7VW3 - chains A and C of the 4 polymer chains in the assembly; structure by electron microscopy, 3.80 A resolution.

== Chain A ==
Molecule: CRISPR-associated endonuclease Cas9
From: Staphylococcus aureus
Notes: EC 3.1.-.-
UniProtKB: J7RUA5 (CAS9_STAAU); residues 2-1053 here = UniProt positions 2-1053
Sequence (1052 residues; each row starts with the number of its first residue):
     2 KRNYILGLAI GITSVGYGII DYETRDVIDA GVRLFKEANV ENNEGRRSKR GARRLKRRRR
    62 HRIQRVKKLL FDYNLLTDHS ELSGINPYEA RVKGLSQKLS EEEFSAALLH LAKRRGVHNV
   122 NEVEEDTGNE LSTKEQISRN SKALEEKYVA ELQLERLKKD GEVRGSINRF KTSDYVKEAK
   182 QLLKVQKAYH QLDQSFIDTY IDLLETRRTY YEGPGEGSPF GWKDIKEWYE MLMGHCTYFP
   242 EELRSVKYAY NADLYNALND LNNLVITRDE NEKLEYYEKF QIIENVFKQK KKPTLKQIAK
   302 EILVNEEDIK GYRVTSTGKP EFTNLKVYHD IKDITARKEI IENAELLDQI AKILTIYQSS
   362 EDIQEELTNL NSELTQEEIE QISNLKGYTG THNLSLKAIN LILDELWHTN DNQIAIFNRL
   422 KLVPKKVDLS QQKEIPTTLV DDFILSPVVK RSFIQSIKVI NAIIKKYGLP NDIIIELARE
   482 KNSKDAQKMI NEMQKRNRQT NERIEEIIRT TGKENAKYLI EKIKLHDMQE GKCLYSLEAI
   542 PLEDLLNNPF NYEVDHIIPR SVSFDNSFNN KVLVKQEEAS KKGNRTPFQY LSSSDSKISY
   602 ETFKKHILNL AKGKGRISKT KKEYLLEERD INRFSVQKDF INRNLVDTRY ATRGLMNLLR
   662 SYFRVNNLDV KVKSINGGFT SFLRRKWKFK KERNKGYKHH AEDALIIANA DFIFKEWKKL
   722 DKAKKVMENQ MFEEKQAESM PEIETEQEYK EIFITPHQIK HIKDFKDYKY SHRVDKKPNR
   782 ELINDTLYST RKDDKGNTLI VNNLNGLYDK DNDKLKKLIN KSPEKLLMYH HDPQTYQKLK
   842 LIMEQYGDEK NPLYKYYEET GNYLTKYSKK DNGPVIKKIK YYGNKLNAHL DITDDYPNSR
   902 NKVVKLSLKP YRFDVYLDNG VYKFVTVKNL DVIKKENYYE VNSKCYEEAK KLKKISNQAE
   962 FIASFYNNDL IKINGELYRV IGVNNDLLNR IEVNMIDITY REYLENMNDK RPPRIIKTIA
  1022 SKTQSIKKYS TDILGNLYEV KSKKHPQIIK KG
Construct notes: engineered mutation Ala-10 (Asp in J7RUA5), Ala-580 (Asn in J7RUA5)
Metal / ion sites: Mg2+ site 1 near Glu-477 (its only coordinating residue here); Mg2+ site 2 near Asp-556 (its only coordinating residue here)
Curated features (UniProtKB/Swiss-Prot):
  - region (PAM substrate-binding): Tyr-882 to Ala-889, Asn-985 to Glu-993
  - active site: His-557 (Proton acceptor for HNH nuclease domain)
  - binding site (Mg(2+)): Glu-477, Glu-481, His-701
  - binding site (RNA): Tyr-789
  - mutagenesis: Glu-477 (E477A: Target DNA not cleaved), His-557 (H557A: Target DNA not cleaved), His-701 (H701A: Target DNA not cleaved), Asp-704 (D704A: Target DNA not cleaved), Thr-787 (T787A: 60% target DNA cleaved), Asn-985 (N985A: 40% target DNA cleaved), Asn-986 (N986A: 75% target DNA cleaved), Arg-991 (R991A: 20% target DNA cleaved), Glu-993 (E993A: 50% target DNA cleaved), Arg-1015 (R1015A: 5% target DNA cleaved)
Reported in the primary citation:
  - catalytic residues: His-557 (citing earlier work)
  - conformationally variable residues (domain motion): His-557
  - contacts within the chain: Glu-131/Ser-581, Arg-586/Asp-812, Ser-595/Lys-811
  - binding site for Target DNA strand (chain C): Lys-1023
  - mutagenesis - K811A, D812A: increased catalytic activity
  - mutagenesis - E131A: decreased catalytic activity

== Chain C ==
Molecule: Target DNA strand
Sequence (40 nucleotides; numbered 4 to 43; the number before each row is that of its first residue):
     4 AGAGTACTAA AACATTCAAC ATGAACGACT GGAGCGGTAC

== Interface between chain A and chain C ==
Contacting residue pairs - 54 pairs, chain A then chain C:
  Asn-120(A) / DA27(C)  sugar contact
  Asn-120(A) / DA28(C)  sugar contact
  Ser-133(A) / DG26(C)  hydrogen bond to the phosphate
  Ser-133(A) / DA27(C)  phosphate contact
  Thr-134(A) / DG26(C)  sugar contact
  Lys-135(A) / DA27(C)  phosphate contact
  Lys-135(A) / DA28(C)  salt bridge to the phosphate
  Tyr-211(A) / DA28(C)  base contact
  Tyr-211(A) / DC29(C)  hydrogen bond to the phosphate
  Tyr-211(A) / DG30(C)  hydrogen bond to the phosphate
  Leu-233(A) / DG30(C)  base contact
  Leu-233(A) / DA31(C)  sugar contact
  Leu-233(A) / DC32(C)  sugar contact
  Met-234(A) / DA31(C)  phosphate contact
  Met-234(A) / DC32(C)  sugar contact
  Gly-235(A) / DC32(C)  sugar contact
  Arg-245(A) / DT33(C)  salt bridge to the phosphate
  Gln-359(A) / DG30(C)  sugar contact
  Gly-391(A) / DA31(C)  hydrogen bond to the phosphate
  Thr-392(A) / DC32(C)  hydrogen bond to the phosphate
  Asn-413(A) / DG40(C)  sugar contact
  Asn-413(A) / DT41(C)  sugar contact
  Gln-414(A) / DG40(C)  hydrogen bond to the base
  Ile-415(A) / DT41(C)  base contact
  Ala-416(A) / DT41(C)  phosphate contact
  Ala-416(A) / DA42(C)  sugar contact
  Asn-419(A) / DA42(C)  hydrogen bond to the sugar
  Asn-419(A) / DC43(C)  phosphate contact
  Arg-420(A) / DA42(C)  hydrogen bond to the phosphate
  Arg-420(A) / DC43(C)  salt bridge to the phosphate
  Lys-422(A) / DC43(C)  salt bridge to the phosphate
  Glu-515(A) / DG37(C)  sugar contact
  Lys-518(A) / DG35(C)  sugar contact
  Lys-518(A) / DA36(C)  sugar contact
  Tyr-519(A) / DA36(C)  hydrogen bond to the base
  Tyr-519(A) / DG37(C)  sugar contact
  Phe-635(A) / DA22(C)  base contact
  Tyr-651(A) / DT33(C)  phosphate contact
  Tyr-651(A) / DG34(C)  sugar contact
  Asn-785(A) / DA22(C)  phosphate contact
  Asn-785(A) / DC23(C)  phosphate contact
  Asp-786(A) / DC23(C)  hydrogen bond to the phosphate
  Thr-787(A) / DA22(C)  sugar contact
  Thr-787(A) / DC23(C)  hydrogen bond to the phosphate
  Tyr-789(A) / DA21(C)  hydrogen bond to the phosphate
  Asn-803(A) / DA21(C)  hydrogen bond to the phosphate
  Lys-818(A) / DC20(C)  phosphate contact
  Tyr-882(A) / DA21(C)  phosphate contact
  Arg-991(A) / DC16(C)  base contact
  Arg-991(A) / DA17(C)  base contact
  Arg-1012(A) / DA17(C)  salt bridge to the phosphate
  Pro-1013(A) / DT18(C)  phosphate contact
  Thr-1019(A) / DA15(C)  phosphate contact
  Lys-1023(A) / DA15(C)  salt bridge to the phosphate
Also at the interface, not in a pair above, chain A (38 interface residues in all): Tyr-313, Thr-390
Also at the interface, not in a pair above, chain C (25 interface residues in all): DG39

== Summary ==
The interface between chain A and chain C involves 38 residues on one side and 25 on the other; the contacts
include 13 hydrogen bonds and 6 salt bridges. Polar pairs include Gln-414(A)/DG40(C), Tyr-519(A)/DA36(C) and
Asn-419(A)/DA42(C). From the paper: the catalytic residue His-557(A); K811A and D812A of chain A increase
catalytic activity.
Chain A is CRISPR-associated endonuclease Cas9 (Staphylococcus aureus) and chain C is Target DNA strand; the
structure, Cryo-EM structure of SaCas9-sgRNA-DNA ternary complex, was determined by electron microscopy.
